3QL1 - chain A; structure by X-ray diffraction, 1.29 A resolution.

[Chain A]
Name: Ribonuclease pancreatic
Organism: Bos taurus
Notes: EC 3.1.27.5
UniProtKB: P61823 (RNAS1_BOVIN); residues 1-124 here correspond to UniProt positions 27-150 (UniProt number = residue number + 26)
Amino-acid sequence (124 residues; row label = number of the first residue in the row):
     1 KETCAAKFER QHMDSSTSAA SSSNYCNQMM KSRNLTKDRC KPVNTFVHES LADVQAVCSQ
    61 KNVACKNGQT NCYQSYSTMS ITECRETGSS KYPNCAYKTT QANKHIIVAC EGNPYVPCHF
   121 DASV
Differences from the reference sequence: engineered mutation Cys4 (Ala30 in P61823), Glu83 (Asp109 in P61823), Cys118 (Val144 in P61823)
Swiss-Prot annotation at these positions:
  - active site: His12 (Proton acceptor), His119 (Proton donor)
  - binding site (substrate): Lys7, Arg10, Lys41 to Thr45, Lys66, Arg85
  - glycosylation: Lys1 (N-linked (Glc) (glycation) lysine), Lys7 (N-linked (Glc) (glycation) lysine), Asn34 (N-linked (GlcNAc...) asparagine), Lys37 (N-linked (Glc) (glycation) lysine), Lys41 (N-linked (Glc) (glycation) lysine)
Cystine bridges: Cys4-Cys118, Cys26-Cys84, Cys40-Cys95, Cys58-Cys110, Cys65-Cys72

[In short]
From UniProt: active-site residues His12 and His119 and 9 substrate-binding residues.
Chain A is Ribonuclease pancreatic (Bos taurus); the structure, Crystal Structure of Ribonuclease A Variant
A4C/D83E/V118C, was determined by X-ray diffraction together with 3QL2 from the same study.
